Entry 8TMO (electron microscopy, 3.10 A resolution); this record covers chains A and E of the 7 polymer chains in the assembly.

[Chain A (and E)]
Name: Cobalt/magnesium transport protein CorA
Source organism: Thermotoga maritima
Notes: chain E of this document is another copy of the same molecule, construct and numbering; everything in this record applies to it too
UniProt: Q9WZ31 (CORA_THEMA); residues 1-351 here = UniProt positions 1-351
Chain sequence (373 residues; numbered -21 to 351; the number before each row is that of its first residue; numbers below 1 keep their minus sign (Met-21 is residue -21)):
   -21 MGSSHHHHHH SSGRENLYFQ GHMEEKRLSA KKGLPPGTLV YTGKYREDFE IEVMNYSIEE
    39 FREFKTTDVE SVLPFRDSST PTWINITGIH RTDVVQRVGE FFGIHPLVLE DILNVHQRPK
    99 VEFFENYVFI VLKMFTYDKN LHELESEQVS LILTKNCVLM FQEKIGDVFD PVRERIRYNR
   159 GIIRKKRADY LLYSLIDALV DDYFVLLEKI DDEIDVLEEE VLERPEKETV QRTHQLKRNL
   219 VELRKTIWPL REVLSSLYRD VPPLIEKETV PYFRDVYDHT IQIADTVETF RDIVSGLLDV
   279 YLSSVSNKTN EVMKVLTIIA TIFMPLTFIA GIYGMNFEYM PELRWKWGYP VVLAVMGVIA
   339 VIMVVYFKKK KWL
Unresolved in the structure: -21 to 16 (chain E: -21 to 4)
Sequence notes: initiating methionine (-21); expression tag (-20 to 0)
UniProt features mapped onto this chain:
  - motif: Gly312 to Asn314 (Probable selectivity filter)
  - site: Asn288 (Essential for ion permeation), Leu294 (Important for closing the ion permeation pathway in the closed state), Thr295 (Threonine that confers selectivity for Co(2+) transport)
  - mutagenesis: Asp89 (D89F/K: Decreases ion transport), Asp253 (D253K: Increases protein stability. Decreases ion transport), Leu280 (L280A: Decreases ion transport), Asn288 (N288L: Abolishes Co(2+) uptake), Met291 (M291A: No effect on ion transport), Leu294 (L294A/V: Increases ion transport by suppression of an obstruction in the transmembrane ion permeation pathway), Thr295 (T295L: Strongly reduces Co(2+) uptake. Abolishes Co(2+) uptake; when associated with L-299; T295M: Strongly reduces Co(2+) uptake ...), Thr299 (T299L: Reduces Co(2+) uptake. Abolishes Co(2+) uptake; when associated with L-295; T299M: No effect on Co(2+) uptake; T299S: Abolishes Co(2+) uptake), Pro303 (P303A/G/I: Increases ion transport by suppression of a kink in the transmembrane ion permeation pathway), Thr305 (T305L: Abolishes Co(2+) uptake), Ile310 (I310A: Increases ion transport), Tyr311 (Y311A: Abolishes pentamerization. Abolishes ion transport; Y311F: No effect on pentamerization. No effect on ion transport), 7 further mutagenesis entries in UniProt

[How chain A and chain E interact]
Residue-residue contacts (40; chain A residue first):
  His212(A) - Leu200(E)
  Lys215(A) - Glu196(E)  salt bridge
  Arg216(A) - Glu197(E)  salt bridge
  Val219(A) - Asp193(E)
  Arg222(A) - Asp189(E)  salt bridge
  Lys223(A) - Asp193(E)  salt bridge
  Leu280(A) - Ser281(E)
  Val283(A) - Ser281(E)
  Val283(A) - Ser284(E)
  Val283(A) - Asn285(E)
  Val283(A) - Asn288(E)
  Lys286(A) - Asn288(E)
  Thr287(A) - Asn288(E)  hydrogen bond (backbone-side chain)
  Val290(A) - Met291(E)  hydrophobic
  Val290(A) - Lys292(E)
  Val290(A) - Thr295(E)
  Met291(A) - Met291(E)  hydrophobic
  Val293(A) - Thr295(E)
  Val293(A) - Trp350(E)  hydrophobic
  Leu294(A) - Leu294(E)  hydrophobic
  Leu294(A) - Thr295(E)
  Ile297(A) - Met302(E)  hydrophobic
  Phe301(A) - Pro303(E)  hydrophobic
  Phe301(A) - Phe306(E)  hydrophobic
  Leu304(A) - Phe306(E)  hydrophobic
  Thr305(A) - Phe306(E)
  Ala308(A) - Gly309(E)
  Tyr311(A) - Met313(E)
  Tyr311(A) - Asn314(E)
  Gly312(A) - Asn314(E)  hydrogen bond (backbone-side chain)
  Met313(A) - Asn314(E)  hydrogen bond (backbone-side chain)
  Asn314(A) - Asn314(E)  hydrogen bond
  Leu321(A) - Glu316(E)
  Arg322(A) - Glu316(E)
  Tyr327(A) - Ile310(E)  hydrophobic
  Tyr327(A) - Met313(E)  hydrophobic
  Tyr327(A) - Phe315(E)
  Tyr327(A) - Met318(E)  hydrophobic
  Met334(A) - Phe306(E)  hydrophobic
  Met334(A) - Ile310(E)  hydrophobic
Other interface residues (no listed pair), chain A (31 interface residues in all): Glu289, Ala298, Met302, Gly326
Other interface residues (no listed pair), chain E (29 interface residues in all): Asp190, Val278, Thr299, Gly312, Pro319

[In short]
The interface between chain A and chain E involves 31 residues on one side and 29 on the other, with 4
hydrogen bonds and 4 salt bridges. Polar pairs include Lys215(A)-Glu196(E), Arg216(A)-Glu197(E) and
Arg222(A)-Asp189(E). Curated annotation (UniProt) lists 19 mutagenesis sites on chain A.
Both chains are Cobalt/magnesium transport protein CorA (Thermotoga maritima). Entry 8TMO (Cryo-EM structure
of magnesium depleted CorA in complex with conformation-specific synthetic antibody C18, State MGD-1C) was
determined by electron microscopy.
